3IR7 - chains B and C of the 3 polymer chains in the assembly; structure by X-ray diffraction, 2.50 A resolution.

Chain B:
Name: Respiratory nitrate reductase 1 beta chain
Organism: Escherichia coli K-12
Notes: EC 1.7.99.4; fragment: NarH
UniProtKB: P11349 (NARH_ECOLI); numbering as in UniProt (aligned over 1-512)
Chain sequence (512 residues; each row starts with the number of its first residue):
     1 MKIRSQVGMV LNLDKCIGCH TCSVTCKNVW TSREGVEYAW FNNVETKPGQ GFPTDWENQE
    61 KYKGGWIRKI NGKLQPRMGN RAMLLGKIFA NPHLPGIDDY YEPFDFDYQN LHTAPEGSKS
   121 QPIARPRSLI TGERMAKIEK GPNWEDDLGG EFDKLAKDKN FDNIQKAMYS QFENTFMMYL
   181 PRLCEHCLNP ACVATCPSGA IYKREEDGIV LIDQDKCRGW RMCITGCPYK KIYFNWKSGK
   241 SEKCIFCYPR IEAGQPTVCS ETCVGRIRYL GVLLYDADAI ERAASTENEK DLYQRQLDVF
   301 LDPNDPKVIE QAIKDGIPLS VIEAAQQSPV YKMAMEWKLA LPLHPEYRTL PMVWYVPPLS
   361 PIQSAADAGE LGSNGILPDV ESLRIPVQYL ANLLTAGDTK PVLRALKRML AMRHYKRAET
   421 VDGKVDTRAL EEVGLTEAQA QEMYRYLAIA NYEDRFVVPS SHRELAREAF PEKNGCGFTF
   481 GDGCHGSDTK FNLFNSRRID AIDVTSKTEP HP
Unresolved in the structure: 510-512
UniProt features mapped onto this chain:
  - binding site ([4Fe-4S] cluster): Cys16, Cys19, Cys22, Cys26, Cys184, Cys187, Cys192, Cys227, Cys244, Cys247, Cys259, Cys263
  - binding site ([3Fe-4S] cluster): Cys196, Cys217, Cys223
Ion coordination: 4Fe-4S cluster Fe site 1: Cys16, Cys19, Cys22, Cys263; 4Fe-4S cluster Fe site 2: Cys26, Cys244, Cys247, Cys259; 4Fe-4S cluster Fe site 3: Cys184, Cys187, Cys192, Cys227; 3Fe-4S cluster Fe: Cys196, Cys217, Cys223
Residues lining bound ligands:
  - 3Fe-4S cluster (F3S): Thr195, Cys196, Pro197, Ser198, Ala200, Ile201, Ile212, Cys217, Arg218, Gly219, Trp220, Arg221, Met222, Cys223, Ser241
  - heme (HEM): Ile88, Phe89, Trp220, Arg221
  - 4Fe-4S cluster (SF4), molecule 1: Cys16, Ile17, Gly18, Cys19, His20, Thr21, Cys22, Val44, Pro181, Thr262, Cys263, Val264, Gly265, Ile267, Arg268
  - 4Fe-4S cluster (SF4), molecule 2: Cys26, Trp30, Phe41, Asn42, Leu183, Cys244, Ile245, Phe246, Cys247, Thr257, Val258, Cys259
  - 4Fe-4S cluster (SF4), molecule 3: Cys184, Glu185, His186, Cys187, Pro190, Ala191, Cys192, Val210, Cys227, Pro228, Tyr229, Ile232, Lys243

Chain C:
Name: Respiratory nitrate reductase 1 gamma chain
Organism: Escherichia coli K-12
Notes: EC 1.7.99.4; fragment: NarI
UniProtKB: P11350 (NARI_ECOLI); residues 1-225 here = UniProt positions 1-225
Chain sequence (225 residues; each row starts with the number of its first residue):
     1 MQFLNMFFFD IYPYIAGAVF LIGSWLRYDY GQYTWRAASS QMLDRKGMNL ASNLFHIGIL
    61 GIFVGHFFGM LTPHWMYEAW LPIEVKQKMA MFAGGASGVL CLIGGVLLLK RRLFSPRVRA
   121 TTTGADILIL SLLVIQCALG LLTIPFSAQH MDGSEMMKLV GWAQSVVTFH GGASQHLDGV
   181 AFIFRLHLVL GMTLFLLFPF SRLIHIWSVP VEYLTRKYQL VRARH
Modified residues: Met1 (n-formylmethionine; FME)
UniProt features mapped onto this chain:
  - binding site (heme b): His56, His66, His187, His205
  - modified residue: Met1 (N-formylmethionine)
Ion coordination: heme Fe site 1: His56, His205; heme Fe site 2: His66, His187
Residues lining bound ligands:
  - phosphatidyl glycerol (AGA; (1S)-2-{[{[(2S)-2,3-dihydroxypropyl]oxy}(hydroxy)phosphoryl]oxy}-1-[(pentanoyloxy)methyl]ethyl octanoate): Leu21, Ser24, Trp25, Tyr28, Trp35, Trp207, Ser208
  - heme (HEM), molecule 1: Ala37, Ser39, Ser40, Gln41, Met48, Phe55, His56, Ile59, Leu60, Leu108, Arg111, Arg112, Asp126, Ile129, Leu130, Leu133, Arg202, Leu203, His205, Ile206, Val209
  - heme (HEM), molecule 2: Ile59, Ile62, His66, Met70, Gln87, Ala90, Gly94, Gly95, Gly98, Cys101, Leu133, Gln136, Cys137, Gly140, Leu141, Thr143, Ile144, Ser147, Met156, Leu159, Trp162, Phe184, His187, Leu188, Gly191, Met192, Leu194, Phe195

How chain B and chain C interact:
Pairs across the interface (106):
  Arg4(B) - Val221(C)
  Tyr38(B) - Met42(C)  hydrogen bond
  Trp66(B) - Tyr218(C)  hydrophobic
  Trp66(B) - Gln219(C)
  Pro76(B) - Tyr218(C)
  Asn80(B) - Tyr218(C)
  Arg81(B) - Tyr213(C)
  Arg81(B) - Leu214(C)
  Arg81(B) - Arg216(C)  hydrogen bond (side chain-backbone)
  Arg81(B) - Tyr218(C)  hydrogen bond
  Ala82(B) - Leu214(C)
  Leu84(B) - Tyr213(C)
  Leu85(B) - Tyr213(C)  hydrophobic
  Leu85(B) - Leu214(C)  hydrophobic
  Phe89(B) - Ser52(C)  hydrogen bond (backbone-side chain)
  Phe89(B) - Asn53(C)
  Phe89(B) - His56(C)
  Phe89(B) - Leu60(C)  hydrophobic
  Ala90(B) - Gln41(C)
  Ala90(B) - Met48(C)
  Ala90(B) - Asn49(C)
  Asn91(B) - Gln41(C)  hydrogen bond (backbone-side chain)
  Leu94(B) - Gln41(C)
  Leu94(B) - Met42(C)
  Leu94(B) - Arg45(C)
  Pro95(B) - Met42(C)
  Gly96(B) - Met42(C)
  Gly96(B) - Arg45(C)
  Ile97(B) - Met42(C)  hydrogen bond (backbone-backbone)
  Ile97(B) - Leu43(C)
  Ile97(B) - Arg117(C)
  Asp98(B) - Arg117(C)  salt bridge
  Asp99(B) - Arg45(C)  salt bridge
  Glu102(B) - Arg117(C)  salt bridge
  Ile130(B) - Arg117(C)
  Ile130(B) - Ala120(C)
  Ile130(B) - Thr121(C)
  Thr131(B) - Arg117(C)
  Thr131(B) - Ala120(C)
  Asn189(B) - Gln219(C)  hydrogen bond
  Pro190(B) - Gln219(C)  hydrogen bond (backbone-side chain)
  Val193(B) - Arg216(C)  hydrogen bond (backbone-side chain)
  Val193(B) - Tyr218(C)
  Val193(B) - Gln219(C)
  Val193(B) - Leu220(C)
  Ala194(B) - Tyr213(C)  hydrogen bond (backbone-side chain)
  Ala194(B) - Arg216(C)
  Ala194(B) - Tyr218(C)  hydrophobic
  Thr195(B) - Tyr213(C)
  Cys196(B) - Tyr213(C)
  Cys196(B) - Arg216(C)  hydrogen bond (backbone-side chain)
  Pro197(B) - Pro210(C)  hydrophobic
  Pro197(B) - Glu212(C)
  Pro197(B) - Tyr213(C)
  Ser198(B) - Glu212(C)
  Gly199(B) - Arg216(C)
  Gly199(B) - Leu220(C)
  Tyr202(B) - Leu220(C)
  Tyr202(B) - Arg222(C)
  Lys203(B) - Leu220(C)  hydrogen bond (backbone-backbone)
  Lys203(B) - Val221(C)
  Lys203(B) - Arg222(C)  hydrogen bond (backbone-backbone)
  Arg204(B) - Arg222(C)
  Glu205(B) - Val221(C)
  Glu205(B) - Arg222(C)  hydrogen bond (backbone-backbone)
  Glu205(B) - Ala223(C)
  Glu206(B) - Arg224(C)
  Asp213(B) - Arg222(C)  salt bridge
  Gln214(B) - Tyr33(C)
  Asp215(B) - Gln32(C)
  Lys216(B) - Tyr28(C)  hydrogen bond
  Lys216(B) - Gln32(C)
  Cys217(B) - Trp35(C)
  Arg218(B) - Gln32(C)  hydrogen bond
  Arg218(B) - Trp35(C)  hydrogen bond (side chain-backbone)
  Arg218(B) - Arg36(C)
  Arg218(B) - Ala37(C)  hydrogen bond (backbone-backbone)
  Arg218(B) - Ser208(C)  hydrogen bond
  Gly219(B) - Ala37(C)
  Trp220(B) - Ala37(C)  hydrophobic
  Trp220(B) - His205(C)
  Trp220(B) - Ser208(C)
  Trp220(B) - Pro210(C)
  Arg221(B) - Ser39(C)
  Arg221(B) - Gln41(C)  hydrogen bond
  Phe234(B) - Ser39(C)
  Trp236(B) - Met42(C)  hydrophobic
  Trp236(B) - Thr121(C)
  Ser238(B) - Tyr33(C)
  Ser238(B) - Arg36(C)  hydrogen bond (backbone-side chain)
  Gly239(B) - Arg36(C)
  Lys240(B) - Gln32(C)  hydrogen bond (side chain-backbone)
  Lys240(B) - Tyr33(C)
  Lys240(B) - Trp35(C)
  Pro318(B) - Arg224(C)
  Ser461(B) - Arg224(C)  hydrogen bond (backbone-side chain)
  His462(B) - Arg224(C)  hydrogen bond (backbone-side chain)
  Arg467(B) - His225(C)  hydrogen bond (side chain-backbone)
  Gly483(B) - Tyr30(C)
  Asp488(B) - His225(C)  salt bridge
  Asn492(B) - Tyr30(C)
  Leu493(B) - Trp25(C)
  Leu493(B) - Leu26(C)  hydrophobic
  Leu493(B) - Tyr30(C)
  Phe494(B) - Leu26(C)  hydrophobic
  Phe494(B) - Tyr30(C)  hydrogen bond (backbone-side chain)
Other interface residues (no listed pair), chain B (68 interface residues in all): Leu74, Ile88, Tyr100, Ala200, Ile201, Asn235, Glu242, Leu465, Ala466, Phe491
Other interface residues (no listed pair), chain C (44 interface residues in all): Ala38, Ile57, Pro116, Val209, Thr215, Lys217

Overview:
68 residues of chain B face 44 of chain C across their interface, with 26 hydrogen bonds and 5 salt bridges.
Polar contacts include Asp98(B)-Arg117(C), Asp99(B)-Arg45(C) and Glu102(B)-Arg117(C). One heme molecule is
bound between chain B and chain C.
Here chain B is Respiratory nitrate reductase 1 beta chain and chain C is Respiratory nitrate reductase 1
gamma chain, both from Escherichia coli K-12. Entry 3IR7 (Crystal structure of NarGHI mutant NarG-R94S) was
determined by X-ray diffraction (same publication as 3IR5 and 3IR6).
